PDB entry 7KCL | electron microscopy, 3.14 A resolution | chains A and C of the 3 polymer chains in the assembly

== Chain A ==
Protein: Heat shock protein 75 kDa, mitochondrial
Organism: Homo sapiens
UniProtKB: Q12931 (TRAP1_HUMAN); numbering as in UniProt (aligned over 60-704)
Chain sequence (651 residues; numbered 54 to 704; the number before each row is that of its first residue):
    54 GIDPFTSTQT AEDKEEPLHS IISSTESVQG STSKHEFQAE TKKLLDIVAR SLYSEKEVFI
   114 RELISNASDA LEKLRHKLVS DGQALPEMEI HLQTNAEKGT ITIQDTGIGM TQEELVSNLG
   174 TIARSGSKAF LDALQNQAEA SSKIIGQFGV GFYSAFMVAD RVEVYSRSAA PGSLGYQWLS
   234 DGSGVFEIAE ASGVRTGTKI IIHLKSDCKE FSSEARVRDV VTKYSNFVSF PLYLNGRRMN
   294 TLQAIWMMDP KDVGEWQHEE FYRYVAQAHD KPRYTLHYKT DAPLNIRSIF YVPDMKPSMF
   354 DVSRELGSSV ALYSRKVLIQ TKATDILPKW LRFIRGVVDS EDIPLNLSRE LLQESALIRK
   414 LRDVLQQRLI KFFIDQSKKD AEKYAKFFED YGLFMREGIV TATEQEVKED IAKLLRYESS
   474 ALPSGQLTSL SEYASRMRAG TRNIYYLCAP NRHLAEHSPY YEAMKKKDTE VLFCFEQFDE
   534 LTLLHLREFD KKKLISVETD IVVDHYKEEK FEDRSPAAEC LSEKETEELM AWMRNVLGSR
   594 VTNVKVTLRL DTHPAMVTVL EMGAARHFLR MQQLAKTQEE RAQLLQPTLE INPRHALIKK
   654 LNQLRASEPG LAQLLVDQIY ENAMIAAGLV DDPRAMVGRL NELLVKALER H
Disordered / not traced: 54-69, 356-359, 559-572, 632-636
Construct notes: expression tag (54-59); conflict Gly307 (Arg in Q12931)
Ion coordination: Mg2+: Asn119 (together with AMP-PNP); K+: Asn171, Thr174, Arg177, Gly202, Tyr206
Ligand contacts: AMP-PNP (ANP; phosphoaminophosphonic acid-adenylate ester): Glu115, Asn119, Ala120, Asp122, Ala123, Lys126, Asp158, Met163, Asn171, Leu172, Arg177, Ser178, Gly179, Ser180, Ile198, Gly199, Gln200, Phe201, Gly202, Val203, Gly204, Phe205, Thr251, Ile253, Arg402

== Chain C ==
Protein: Succinate dehydrogenase [ubiquinone] iron-sulfur subunit, mitochondrial
Organism: Homo sapiens
UniProtKB: P21912 (SDHB_HUMAN); numbering as in UniProt (aligned over 29-160)
Chain sequence (136 residues; each row starts with the number of its first residue):
    25 GPGSAQTAAA TAPRIKKFAI YRWDPDKAGD KPHMQTYEVD LNKCGPMVLD ALIKIKNEVD
    85 STLTFRRSCR EGICGSCAMN INGGNTLACT RRIDTNLNKV SKIYPLPHMY VIKDLVPDLS
   145 NFYAQYKSIE PYLKKK
Disordered / not traced: 25-134, 158-160
Construct notes: expression tag (25-28)
Curated features (UniProtKB/Swiss-Prot):
  - binding site ([2Fe-2S] cluster): Cys93, Cys98, Cys101, Cys113
  - modified residue (N6-acetyllysine): Lys51, Lys55
  - natural variant: Ala29 (A29AQ: In PPGL4), Ala43 (A43P: In PPGL4), Arg46 (R46G: In PPGL4; R46Q: In PPGL4), Asp48 (D48V: In MC2DN4), Gly53 (G53R: In PPGL4), Leu65 (L65H: In PPGL4; L65P: In PPGL4), Leu87 (L87S: In PPGL4), Ser100 (S100F: In PPGL4), Cys101 (C101Y: In PPGL4), Ala102 (A102T: In MC2DN4; uncertain significance), Met103 (M103T: In MC2DN4), Ile127 (I127N: In PPGL4), 2 further natural variant entries in UniProt

== Chain A / chain C interface ==
Contacting residue pairs (27; chain A residue first):
  Met352(A) with Leu139(C)
  Val355(A) with Asp142(C)
  Lys382(A) with Ser144(C), hydrogen bond; Asn145(C), hydrogen bond
  Glu450(A) with Ser144(C); Asn145(C)
  Val453(A) with Ala148(C); Gln149(C)
  Thr454(A) with Asn145(C); Ala148(C)
  Leu534(A) with Gln149(C); Ser152(C); Ile153(C), hydrophobic
  Leu537(A) with Tyr156(C), hydrophobic
  His538(A) with Ser152(C), hydrogen bond
  Thr552(A) with Tyr156(C), hydrogen bond
  Leu613(A) with Tyr156(C)
  Glu614(A) with Tyr156(C); Leu157(C)
  Ala617(A) with Ile153(C); Tyr156(C), hydrophobic
  His620(A) with Gln149(C)
  Met624(A) with Gln149(C); Tyr150(C); Ile153(C), hydrophobic
  Leu627(A) with Phe146(C), hydrophobic
  Ala628(A) with Phe146(C), hydrophobic
Interface residues without a listed pair, chain A (19 interface residues in all): Arg385, Phe621

== Summary ==
The interface between chain A and chain C involves 19 residues on one side and 12 on the other, with 4
hydrogen bonds. Among the polar pairs are Lys382(A)-Ser144(C), Lys382(A)-Asn145(C) and His538(A)-Ser152(C).
Ligands of chain A: AMP-PNP.
Chain A is Heat shock protein 75 kDa, mitochondrial and chain C is Succinate dehydrogenase [ubiquinone]
iron-sulfur subunit, mitochondrial, both from Homo sapiens; the structure, Full-length human mitochondrial
Hsp90 (TRAP1) in complex with SdhB in the presence of AMP-PNP, was determined by electron microscopy.
